Entry 5H1K (X-ray diffraction, 1.90 A resolution); this record covers chains A and C.

Chain A:
Protein: Gem-associated protein 5
From: Homo sapiens
Reference sequence: Q8TEQ6 (GEMI5_HUMAN); numbering as in UniProt (aligned over 1-726)
Chain sequence (734 residues; numbered -7 to 726; the number before each row is that of its first residue; numbers below 1 keep their minus sign (Gly-7 is residue -7)):
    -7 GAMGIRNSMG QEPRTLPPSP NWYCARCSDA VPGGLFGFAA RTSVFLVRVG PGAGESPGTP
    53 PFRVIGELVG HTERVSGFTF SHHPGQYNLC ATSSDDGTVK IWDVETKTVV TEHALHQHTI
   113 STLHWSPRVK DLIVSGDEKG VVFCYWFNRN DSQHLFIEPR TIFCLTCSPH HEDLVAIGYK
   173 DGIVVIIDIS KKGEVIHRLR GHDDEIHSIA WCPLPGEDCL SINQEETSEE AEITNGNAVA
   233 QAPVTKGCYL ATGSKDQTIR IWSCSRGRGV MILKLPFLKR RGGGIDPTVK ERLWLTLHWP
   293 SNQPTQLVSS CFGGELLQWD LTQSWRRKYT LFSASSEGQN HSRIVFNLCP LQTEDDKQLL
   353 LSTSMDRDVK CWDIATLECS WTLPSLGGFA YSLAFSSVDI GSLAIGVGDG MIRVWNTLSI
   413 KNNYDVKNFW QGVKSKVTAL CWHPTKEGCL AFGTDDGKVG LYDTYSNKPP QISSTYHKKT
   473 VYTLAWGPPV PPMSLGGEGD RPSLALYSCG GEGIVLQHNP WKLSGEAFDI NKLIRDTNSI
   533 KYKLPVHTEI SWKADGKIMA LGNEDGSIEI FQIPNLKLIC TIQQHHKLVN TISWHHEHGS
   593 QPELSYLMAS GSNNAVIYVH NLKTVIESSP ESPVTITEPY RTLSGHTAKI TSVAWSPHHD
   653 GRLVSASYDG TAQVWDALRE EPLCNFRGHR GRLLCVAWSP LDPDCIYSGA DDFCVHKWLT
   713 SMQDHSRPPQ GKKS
Disordered / not traced: -7 to 2, 215-238, 270-281, 316-319, 488-493, 723-726
Construct notes: expression tag (-7 to 0)
Swiss-Prot annotation at these positions:
  - region: Asn13 to Tyr15 (Interaction with U4 snRNA)
  - site: Arg33 (Interaction with U4 snRNA), Arg284 (Interaction with U4 snRNA), Arg335 (Interaction with U4 snRNA), Arg359 (Interaction with U4 snRNA), Phe381 (Interaction with U4 snRNA), Trp422 (Interaction with U4 snRNA), Lys426 (Interaction with U4 snRNA), Lys470 (Interaction with U4 snRNA), Tyr474 (Interaction with U4 snRNA and with the 7-methylguanosine cap of RNA molecules), Glu556 (Interaction with U4 snRNA), Lys579 (Interaction with U4 snRNA), Lys641 (Interaction with U4 snRNA and with the 7-methylguanosine cap of RNA molecules), Tyr660 (Interaction with U4 snRNA and with the 7-methylguanosine cap of RNA molecules), Arg684 (Interaction with U4 snRNA and with the 7-methylguanosine cap of RNA molecules)
  - modified residue: Ser48 (Phosphoserine), Thr51 (Phosphothreonine), Ser624 (Phosphoserine)
  - natural variant: Ser73 (S73P: In NEDCAM; uncertain significance), His105 (H105R: In NEDCAM; uncertain significance), His162 (H162R: In NEDCAM; uncertain significance), Asp210 (D210Y: In NEDCAM; uncertain significance), Val611 (V611M: In NEDCAM; uncertain significance), Asp704 (D704E: In NEDCAM; uncertain significance)
  - mutagenesis: Trp14 (W14A: Abolishes interaction with U4 snRNA. No effect on interaction with the isolated 7-methylguanosine cap that is normally part of RNA molecules. No effect on interaction with 80S ribosomes), Tyr15 (Y15A: Abolishes interaction with U4 snRNA. No effect on interaction with the isolated 7-methylguanosine cap that is normally part of RNA molecules. No effect on interaction with 80S ribosomes), Arg33 (R33A: Abolishes interaction with U4 snRNA), Glu197 (E197A: Abolishes interaction with U4 snRNA), Lys271 to Arg273 (No effect in interaction with U4 snRNA. No effect on interaction with SMN complex), Trp286 (W286A: Abolishes interaction with U4 snRNA. Abolishes interaction with the 7-methylguanosine cap of RNA molecules. No effect on interaction with SMN complex), His290 (H290A: No effect in interaction with U4 snRNA. No effect on interaction with SMN complex), Arg335 (R335E: Abolishes interaction with U4 snRNA), Arg359 (R359A: Abolishes interaction with U4 snRNA), Phe381 (F381A: Strongly decreases interaction with U4 snRNA. No effect on interaction with the isolated 7-methylguanosine cap that is normally part of RNA molecules. Abolishes interaction with 80S ribosomes ...), Trp422 (W422E: Abolishes interaction with U4 snRNA), Tyr474 (Y474A: Abolishes interaction with the isolated 7-methylguanosine cap that is normally part of RNA molecules), 3 further mutagenesis entries in UniProt
From the paper describing this entry:
  - binding site for the 13-nt RNA strand (chain C): Asn13, Trp14, Tyr15, Arg33, Arg335, Met357, Arg359, Phe381, Tyr383, Met403, Trp422, Tyr474, Leu580, Asn605, Lys641, Tyr660, Phe705
  - mutagenesis - N13A, W14A, Y15A, R33A (Kd 3.3 uM), R335E, M357A (KD of 8.1 uM), R359A (Kd 46.6 uM), F381D, Y383F, M403E, W422E (Kd 19.8 uM): decreased binding to the 13-nt RNA strand (chain C)
  - mutagenesis - W14A: unchanged binding to full-length U4
  - mutagenesis - Y474A: unchanged binding to the 13-nt RNA strand (chain C)
  - conformationally variable residues (order/disorder transition): Leu270 to Glu283

Chain C:
Molecule: 13-nt RNA strand
Sequence (13 nucleotides; each row starts with the number of its first residue; numbers below 1 keep their minus sign (G-2 is residue -2)):
    -2 GCAAUUUUUG ACA

Chain A / chain C interface:
Pairs across the interface (35):
  Asn13(A) with U4(C), base contact; U5(C), hydrogen bond to the base
  Trp14(A) with U2(C), base contact; U3(C), sugar contact; U4(C), stacking on the base
  Tyr15(A) with U3(C), stacking on the base
  Arg33(A) with U5(C), hydrogen bond to the sugar; U6(C), salt bridge to the phosphate
  Arg66(A) with U5(C), base contact
  Arg284(A) with U2(C), salt bridge to the phosphate; U3(C), salt bridge to the phosphate
  Ser334(A) with G-2(C), sugar contact
  Arg335(A) with C-1(C), salt bridge to the phosphate; A0(C), base contact; A1(C), hydrogen bond to the base; U2(C), hydrogen bond to the base
  Met357(A) with U2(C), base contact
  Arg359(A) with U4(C), hydrogen bond to the base
  Gly380(A) with U6(C), base contact
  Phe381(A) with U6(C), stacking on the base
  Tyr383(A) with U6(C), hydrogen bond to the base
  Gly400(A) with U6(C), base contact
  Met403(A) with A0(C), hydrogen bond to the base
  Trp422(A) with A0(C), stacking on the base
  Lys428(A) with U6(C), hydrogen bond to the base
  Asn459(A) with C-1(C), base contact
  Tyr474(A) with A10(C), base contact
  Glu556(A) with A10(C), hydrogen bond to the sugar
  Lys579(A) with A10(C), salt bridge to the phosphate
  Leu580(A) with A10(C), hydrogen bond to the phosphate
  Asn605(A) with A10(C), hydrogen bond to the phosphate
  Tyr660(A) with C9(C), phosphate contact
  Arg684(A) with A8(C), salt bridge to the phosphate
  Phe705(A) with U5(C), sugar contact; U6(C), base contact
Interface residues without a listed pair, chain A (28 interface residues in all): Lys426, Lys641

Overview:
28 residues of chain A face 12 of chain C across their interface; the contacts include 11 hydrogen bonds, 6
salt bridges and 4 aromatic stacking contacts. Polar contacts include Asn13(A)-U5(C), Arg335(A)-A1(C) and
Arg335(A)-U2(C). The paper reports a binding site for the 13-nt RNA strand (chain C) at Asn13(A), Trp14(A) and
Tyr15(A) among others; N13A, W14A and Y15A of chain A, among others, reduce binding to the 13-nt RNA strand
(chain C); 12 substitutions were tested in all.
Here chain A is Gem-associated protein 5 (Homo sapiens) and chain C is a 13-nt RNA strand. Entry 5H1K (Crystal
structure of WD40 repeat domains of Gemin5 in complex with 13-nt U4 snRNA fragment) was determined by X-ray
diffraction (same publication as 5H1J, 5H1L and 5H1M).
